PDB entry 6PC4 | X-ray diffraction, 2.60 A resolution | chains C and E of the 6 polymer chains in the assembly

== Chain C ==
Protein: Tubulin alpha-1B chain
From: Sus scrofa
UniProt: Q2XVP4 (TBA1B_PIG); residues 1-450 here = UniProt positions 1-450
Sequence (450 residues; row label = number of the first residue in the row):
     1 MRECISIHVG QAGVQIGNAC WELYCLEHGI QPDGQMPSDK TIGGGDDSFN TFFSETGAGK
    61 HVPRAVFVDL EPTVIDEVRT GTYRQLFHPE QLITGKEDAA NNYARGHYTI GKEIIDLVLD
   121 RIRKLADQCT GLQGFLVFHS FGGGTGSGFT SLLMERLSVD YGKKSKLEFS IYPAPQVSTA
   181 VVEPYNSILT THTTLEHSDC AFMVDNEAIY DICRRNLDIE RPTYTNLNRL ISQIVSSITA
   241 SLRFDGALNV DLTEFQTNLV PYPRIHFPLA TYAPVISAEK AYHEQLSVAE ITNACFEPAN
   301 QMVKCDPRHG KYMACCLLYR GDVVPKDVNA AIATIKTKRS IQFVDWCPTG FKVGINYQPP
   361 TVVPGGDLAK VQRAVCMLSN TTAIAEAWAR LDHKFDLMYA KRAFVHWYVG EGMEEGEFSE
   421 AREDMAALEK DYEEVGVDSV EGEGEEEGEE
Unresolved in the structure: 441-450
Ion coordination: Ca2+: Asp39, Thr41, Gly44, Glu55
Ligand contacts:
  - GTP (guanosine-5'-triphosphate): Gly10, Gln11, Ala12, Gln15, Ile16, Asp69, Asp98, Ala99, Ala100, Asn101, Ser140, Gly142, Gly143, Gly144, Thr145, Gly146, Ile171, Pro173, Val177, Ser178, Thr179, Glu183, Asn206, Tyr224, Leu227, Asn228, Ile231
  - O91 ([2-(4-methylphenyl)-1H-imidazol-4-yl](3,4,5-trimethoxyphenyl)methanone): Asn101, Thr179, Ala180, Val181

== Chain E ==
Protein: Stathmin-4
From: Homo sapiens
UniProt: Q9H169 (STMN4_HUMAN); residues 5-145 here correspond to UniProt positions 49-189 (UniProt number = residue number + 44)
Sequence (143 residues; row label = number of the first residue in the row):
     3 MADMEVIELN KCTSGQSFEV ILKPPSFDGV PEFNASLPRR RDPSLEEIQK KLEAAEERRK
    63 YQEAELLKHL AEKREHEREV IQKAIEENNN FIKMAKEKLA QKMESNKENR EAHLAAMLER
   123 LQEKDKHAEE VRKNKELKEE ASR
Unresolved in the structure: 3-5, 29-43, 142-145
Construct notes: expression tag (3-4)

== Interface between chain C and chain E ==
Residue-residue contacts (33):
  His107(C) - Lys104(E)
  His107(C) - Met105(E)
  Tyr108(C) - Lys104(E)
  Tyr108(C) - Met105(E)  hydrophobic
  Tyr108(C) - Asn108(E)
  Thr109(C) - Arg112(E)
  Lys112(C) - Met105(E)
  Leu152(C) - Leu101(E)  hydrophobic
  Glu155(C) - Leu101(E)
  Glu155(C) - Lys104(E)  salt bridge
  Arg156(C) - Leu101(E)
  Ser158(C) - Phe93(E)
  Ser158(C) - Ile94(E)
  Val159(C) - Ile94(E)
  Val159(C) - Lys98(E)
  Gly162(C) - Ile94(E)
  Lys163(C) - Asn90(E)  hydrogen bond (backbone-side chain)
  Lys163(C) - Phe93(E)
  Thr193(C) - Lys104(E)
  Glu196(C) - Phe93(E)
  Glu196(C) - Lys100(E)  salt bridge
  His197(C) - Phe93(E)
  His197(C) - Ala97(E)
  Val409(C) - His115(E)
  Gly410(C) - Arg112(E)
  Glu411(C) - Asn108(E)  hydrogen bond (backbone-side chain)
  Glu411(C) - Arg112(E)  salt bridge
  Gly412(C) - Asn108(E)
  Gly412(C) - Asn111(E)  hydrogen bond (backbone-side chain)
  Gly412(C) - Arg112(E)
  Met413(C) - Asn108(E)
  Glu414(C) - Ser107(E)  hydrogen bond
  Glu414(C) - Asn111(E)  hydrogen bond

== Summary ==
Chain C and chain E form an interface of 20 and 14 residues respectively; the contacts include 5 hydrogen
bonds and 3 salt bridges. Polar contacts include Glu155(C)-Lys104(E), Glu196(C)-Lys100(E) and
Glu411(C)-Arg112(E). Ligands of chain C: GTP and compound O91.
Here chain C is Tubulin alpha-1B chain (Sus scrofa) and chain E is Stathmin-4 (Homo sapiens). Entry 6PC4
(Tubulin-RB3_SLD-TTL in complex with compound ABI-274) was determined by X-ray diffraction together with 6AGK
from the same study.
